8PH9 - chains H and J of the 8 polymer chains in the assembly; structure by electron microscopy, 3.00 A resolution.

# Chain H
Protein: DNA-directed RNA polymerase subunit alpha
From: Escherichia coli
Notes: EC 2.7.7.6
UniProt: P0A7Z4 (RPOA_ECOLI); numbering as in UniProt (aligned over 1-329)
Chain sequence (329 residues; numbered 1 to 329; the number before each row is that of its first residue):
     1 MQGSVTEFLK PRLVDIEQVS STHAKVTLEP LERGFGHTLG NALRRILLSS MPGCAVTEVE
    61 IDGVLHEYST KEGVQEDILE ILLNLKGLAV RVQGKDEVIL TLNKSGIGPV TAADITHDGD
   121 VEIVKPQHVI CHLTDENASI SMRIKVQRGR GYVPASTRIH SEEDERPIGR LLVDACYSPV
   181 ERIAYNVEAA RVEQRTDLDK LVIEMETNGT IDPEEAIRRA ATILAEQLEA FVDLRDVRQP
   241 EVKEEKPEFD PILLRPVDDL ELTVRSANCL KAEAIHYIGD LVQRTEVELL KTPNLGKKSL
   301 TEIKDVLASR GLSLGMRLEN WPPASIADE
Not modelled in the structure: 1-2, 234-329
UniProt features mapped onto this chain:
  - region: Glu162 to Glu165 (Required for interaction with Crp at class II promoters)
  - modified residue: Arg265 (ADP-ribosylarginine), Lys297 (N6-acetyllysine), Lys298 (N6-acetyllysine)
  - mutagenesis: Arg45 (R45C: In rpoA112; temperature-sensitive, blocks RNA polymerase assembly), Glu162 to Glu165 (5-fold decrease in CRP-class II promoter-dependent transcription), Glu165 (E165K: 5-fold decrease in CRP-class II promoter-dependent transcription), Arg191 (R191C: In rpoA101; temperature-sensitive)

# Chain J
Protein: DNA-directed RNA polymerase subunit beta'
From: Escherichia coli
Notes: EC 2.7.7.6
UniProt: P0A8T7 (RPOC_ECOLI); numbering as in UniProt (aligned over 2-1407)
Chain sequence (1416 residues; numbered 1 to 1416; the number before each row is that of its first residue):
     1 VKDLLKFLKA QTKTEEFDAI KIALASPDMI RSWSFGEVKK PETINYRTFK PERDGLFCAR
    61 IFGPVKDYEC LCGKYKRLKH RGVICEKCGV EVTQTKVRRE RMGHIELASP TAHIWFLKSL
   121 PSRIGLLLDM PLRDIERVLY FESYVVIEGG MTNLERQQIL TEEQYLDALE EFGDEFDAKM
   181 GAEAIQALLK SMDLEQECEQ LREELNETNS ETKRKKLTKR IKLLEAFVQS GNKPEWMILT
   241 VLPVLPPDLR PLVPLDGGRF ATSDLNDLYR RVINRNNRLK RLLDLAAPDI IVRNEKRMLQ
   301 EAVDALLDNG RRGRAITGSN KRPLKSLADM IKGKQGRFRQ NLLGKRVDYS GRSVITVGPY
   361 LRLHQCGLPK KMALELFKPF IYGKLELRGL ATTIKAAKKM VEREEAVVWD ILDEVIREHP
   421 VLLNRAPTLH RLGIQAFEPV LIEGKAIQLH PLVCAAYNAD FDGDQMAVHV PLTLEAQLEA
   481 RALMMSTNNI LSPANGEPII VPSQDVVLGL YYMTRDCVNA KGEGMVLTGP KEAERLYRSG
   541 LASLHARVKV RITEYEKDAN GELVAKTSLK DTTVGRAILW MIVPKGLPYS IVNQALGKKA
   601 ISKMLNTCYR ILGLKPTVIF ADQIMYTGFA YAARSGASVG IDDMVIPEKK HEIISEAEAE
   661 VAEIQEQFQS GLVTAGERYN KVIDIWAAAN DRVSKAMMDN LQTETVINRD GQEEKQVSFN
   721 SIYMMADSGA RGSAAQIRQL AGMRGLMAKP DGSIIETPIT ANFREGLNVL QYFISTHGAR
   781 KGLADTALKT ANSGYLTRRL VDVAQDLVVT EDDCGTHEGI MMTPVIEGGD VKEPLRDRVL
   841 GRVTAEDVLK PGTADILVPR NTLLHEQWCD LLEENSVDAV KVRSVVSCDT DFGVCAHCYG
   901 RDLARGHIIN KGEAIGVIAA QSIGEPGTQL TMRTFHIGGA ASRAAAESSI QVKNKGSIKL
   961 SNVKSVVNSS GKLVITSRNT ELKLIDEFGR TKESYKVPYG AVLAKGDGEQ VAGGETVANW
  1021 DPHTMPVITE VSGFVRFTDM IDGQTITRQT DELTGLSSLV VLDSAERTAG GKDLRPALKI
  1081 VDAQGNDVLI PGTDMPAQYF LPGKAIVQLE DGVQISSGDT LARIPQESGG TKDITGGLPR
  1141 VADLFEARRP KEPAILAEIS GIVSFGKETK GKRRLVITPV DGSDPYEEMI PKWRQLNVFE
  1201 GERVERGDVI SDGPEAPHDI LRLRGVHAVT RYIVNEVQDV YRLQGVKIND KHIEVIVRQM
  1261 LRKATIVNAG SSDFLEGEQV EYSRVKIANR ELEANGKVGA TYSRDLLGIT KASLATESFI
  1321 SAASFQETTR VLTEAAVAGK RDELRGLKEN VIVGRLIPAG TGYAYHQDRM RRRAAGEAPA
  1381 APQVTAEDAS ASLAELLNAG LGGSDNELEV HHHHHH
Not modelled in the structure: 1-15, 937-943, 1128-1133, 1376-1416
Sequence notes: expression tag (1, 1408-1416)
Metal / ion sites: Zn2+ site 1: Cys70, Cys72, Cys85, Cys88; Mg2+: Asp460, Asp462, Asp464 (shared with 1 residue of chain R); Zn2+ site 2: Cys814, Cys888, Cys895, Cys898
UniProt features mapped onto this chain:
  - binding site (Zn(2+)): Cys70, Cys72, Cys85, Cys88, Cys814, Cys888, Cys895, Cys898
  - binding site (Mg(2+)): Asp460, Asp462, Asp464
  - modified residue: Lys983 (N6-acetyllysine)
  - mutagenesis: Gln504 (Q504P: Resistant to antibiotics salinamide A and B), Asn690 (N690D: Resistant to antibiotics salinamide A and B), Met697 (M697V: Resistant to antibiotics salinamide A and B), Ala735 (A735T: Resistant to antibiotics salinamide A and B), Arg738 (R738C/H/P/S: Resistant to antibiotics salinamide A and B), Ala748 (A748E: Resistant to antibiotics salinamide A and B), Pro758 (P758S/T: Resistant to antibiotics salinamide A and B), Phe763 (F763C: Resistant to antibiotics salinamide A and B), Ser775 (S775A: Resistant to antibiotics salinamide A and B), Ala779 (A779T/V: Resistant to antibiotics salinamide A and B), Arg780 (R780C: Resistant to antibiotics salinamide A and B), Gly782 (G782A/C: Resistant to antibiotics salinamide A and B), 1 further mutagenesis entry in UniProt
What the authors report for this chain:
  - binding site for non-template DNA: Arg314, Lys321

# Interface between chain H and chain J
Pairs across the interface (34):
  Arg44(H) with Arg538(J)
  Leu48(H) with Arg535(J); Arg538(J); Ser539(J)
  Ser49(H) with Ser539(J)
  Leu79(H) with Val526(J), hydrophobic
  Glu80(H) with Arg551(J), salt bridge
  Leu83(H) with Val526(J), hydrophobic; Leu527(J); Thr528(J); Leu569(J), hydrophobic
  Asn84(H) with Arg551(J), hydrogen bond
  Lys86(H) with Val526(J), hydrogen bond (side chain-backbone); Thr528(J); Glu532(J), salt bridge
  Tyr152(H) with Glu532(J), hydrogen bond; Arg535(J); Leu536(J); Leu541(J), hydrophobic
  Val180(H) with Arg535(J)
  Glu181(H) with Lys531(J), salt bridge; Arg535(J), hydrogen bond (backbone-side chain)
  Arg182(H) with Lys531(J); Glu534(J), salt bridge; Met581(J)
  Arg191(H) with Trp409(J); Asp410(J), salt bridge; Asp413(J), salt bridge
  Glu193(H) with Ala406(J)
  Gln194(H) with Lys370(J), hydrogen bond (backbone-side chain); Glu443(J)
  Thr196(H) with Lys370(J); Glu443(J), hydrogen bond
  Glu206(H) with Lys531(J), salt bridge
Other interface residues (no listed pair), chain H (21 interface residues in all): Pro154, Asp174, Cys176, Ser178
Other interface residues (no listed pair), chain J (23 interface residues in all): Leu441, Met525, Lys549

# Overview
21 residues of chain H face 23 of chain J across their interface; the contacts include 6 hydrogen bonds and 7
salt bridges. Polar pairs include Glu80(H)-Arg551(J), Lys86(H)-Glu532(J) and Glu181(H)-Lys531(J). The paper
reports a binding site for non-template DNA at Arg314(J) and Lys321(J).
Here chain H is DNA-directed RNA polymerase subunit alpha and chain J is DNA-directed RNA polymerase subunit
beta', both from Escherichia coli. Entry 8PH9 (E. coli RNA polymerase paused at ops site (non-complementary
scaffold)) was determined by electron microscopy, deposited together with 8PEN, 8PFG, 8PFJ, 8PHK, 8PIB, 8PID,
8PIL and 8PIM.
